5NZU - chains A and B of the 11 polymer chains in the assembly; structure by electron microscopy, 15.00 A resolution (very low resolution: no residue pairs are listed; an interface is given only as per-side residue counts).

Chain A:
Name: Coatomer subunit alpha
Source organism: Mus musculus
Reference sequence: Q8CIE6 (COPA_MOUSE); numbering as in UniProt (aligned over 1-1224)
Amino-acid sequence (1262 residues; numbered 1 to 1262; the number before each row is that of its first residue):
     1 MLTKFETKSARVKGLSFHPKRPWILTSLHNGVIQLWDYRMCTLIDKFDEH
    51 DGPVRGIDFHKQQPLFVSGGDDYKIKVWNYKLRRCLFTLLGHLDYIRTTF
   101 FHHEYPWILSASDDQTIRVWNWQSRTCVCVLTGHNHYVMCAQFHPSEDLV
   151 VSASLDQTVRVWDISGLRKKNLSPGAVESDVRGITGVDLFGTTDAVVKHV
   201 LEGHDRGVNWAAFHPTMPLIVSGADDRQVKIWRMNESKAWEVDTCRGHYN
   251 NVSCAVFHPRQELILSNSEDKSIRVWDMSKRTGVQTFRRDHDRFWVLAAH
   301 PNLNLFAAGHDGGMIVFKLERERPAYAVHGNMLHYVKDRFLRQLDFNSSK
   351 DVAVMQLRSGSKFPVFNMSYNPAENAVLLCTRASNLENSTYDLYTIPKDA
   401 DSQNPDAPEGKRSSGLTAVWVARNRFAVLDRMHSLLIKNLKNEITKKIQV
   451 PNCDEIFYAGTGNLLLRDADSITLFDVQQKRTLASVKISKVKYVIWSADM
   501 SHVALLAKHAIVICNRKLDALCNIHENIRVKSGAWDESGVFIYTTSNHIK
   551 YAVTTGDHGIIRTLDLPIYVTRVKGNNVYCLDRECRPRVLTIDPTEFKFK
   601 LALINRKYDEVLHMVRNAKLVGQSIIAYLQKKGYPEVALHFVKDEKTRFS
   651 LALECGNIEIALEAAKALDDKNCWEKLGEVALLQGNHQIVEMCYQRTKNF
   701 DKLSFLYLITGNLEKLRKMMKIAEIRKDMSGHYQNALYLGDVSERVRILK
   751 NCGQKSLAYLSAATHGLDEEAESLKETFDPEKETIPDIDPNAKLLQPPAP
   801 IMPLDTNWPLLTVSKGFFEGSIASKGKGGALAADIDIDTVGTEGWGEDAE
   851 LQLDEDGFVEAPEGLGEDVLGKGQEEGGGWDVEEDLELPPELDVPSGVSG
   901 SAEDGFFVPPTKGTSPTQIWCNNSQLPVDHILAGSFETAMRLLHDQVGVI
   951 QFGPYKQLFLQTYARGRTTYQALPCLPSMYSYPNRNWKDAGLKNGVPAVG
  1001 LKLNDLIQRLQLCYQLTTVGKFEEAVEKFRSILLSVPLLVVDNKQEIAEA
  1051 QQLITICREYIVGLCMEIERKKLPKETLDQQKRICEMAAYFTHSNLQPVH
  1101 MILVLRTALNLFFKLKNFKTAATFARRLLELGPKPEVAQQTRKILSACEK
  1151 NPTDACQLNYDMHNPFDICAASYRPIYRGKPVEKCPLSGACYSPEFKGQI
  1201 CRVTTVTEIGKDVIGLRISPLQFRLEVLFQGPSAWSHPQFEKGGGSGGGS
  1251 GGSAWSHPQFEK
Not modelled in the structure: 814-1262
Differences from the reference sequence: expression tag (1225-1262)

Chain B:
Name: Coatomer subunit beta
Source organism: Mus musculus
Reference sequence: Q9JIF7 (COPB_MOUSE); residues 16-968 here correspond to UniProt positions 1-953 (UniProt number = residue number - 15)
Amino-acid sequence (968 residues; row label = number of the first residue in the row):
     1 MHHHHHHENLYFQGHMTAAENVCYTLINVPMDSEPPSEISLKNDLEKGDV
    51 KSKTEALKKVIIMILNGEKLPGLLMTIIRFVLPLQDHTIKKLLLVFWEIV
   101 PKTTPDGRLLHEMILVCDAYRKDLQHPNEFIRGSTLRFLCKLKEAELLEP
   151 LMPAIRACLEHRHSYVRRNAVLAIYTIYRNFEHLIPDAPELIHDFLVNEK
   201 DASCKRNAFMMLIHADQDRALDYLSTCIDQVQTFGDILQLVIVELIYKVC
   251 HANPSERARFIRCIYNLLQSSSPAVKYEAAGTLVTLSSAPTAIKAAAQCY
   301 IDLIIKESDNNVKLIVLDRLVELKEHPAHERVLQDLVMDILRVLSTPDLE
   351 VRKKTLQLALDLVSSRNVEELVIVLKKEVIKTNNVSEHEDTDKYRQLLVR
   401 TLHSCSVRFPDMAANVIPVLMEFLSDSNEAAAADVLEFVREAIQRFDNLR
   451 MLIVEKMLEVFHAIKSVKIYRGALWILGEYCSTKEDIQSVMTEVRRSLGE
   501 IPIVESEIKKEAGELKPEEEITVGPVQKLVTEMGTYATQSALSSSRPTKK
   551 EEDRPPLRGFLLDGDFFVAASLATTLTKIALRYVALVQEKKKQNSFVAEA
   601 MLLMATILHLGKSSLPKKPITDDDVDRISLCLKVLSECSPLMNDIFNKEC
   651 RQSLSQMLSAKLEEEKLSQKKESEKRNVTVQPDDPISFMQLTAKNEMNCK
   701 EDQFQLSLLAAMGNTQRKEAADPLASKLNKVTQLTGFSDPVYAEAYVHVN
   751 QYDIVLDVLVVNQTSDTLQNCTLELATLGDLKLVEKPSPLTLAPHDFANI
   801 KANVKVASTENGIIFGNIVYDVSGAASDRNCVVLSDIHIDIMDYIQPATC
   851 TDAEFRQMWAEFEWENKVTVNTNMTDLNDYLQHILKSTNMKCLTPEKALS
   901 GYCGFMAANLYARSIFGEDALANVSIEKPVHQGPDAAVTGHIRIRAKSQG
   951 MALSLGDKINLSQKKTSL
Not modelled in the structure: 1-33, 564-567, 582-595, 609-623, 637-738
Differences from the reference sequence: initiating methionine (1); expression tag (2-15)

Interface between chain A and chain B:
At this resolution (15 A) residue pairs are not listed: 5 residues of chain A and 7 of chain B lie at the interface.

Overview:
Chain A and chain B form an interface of 5 and 7 residues respectively.
Here chain A is Coatomer subunit alpha and chain B is Coatomer subunit beta, both from Mus musculus. Entry
5NZU (The structure of the COPI coat linkage II) was determined by electron microscopy together with 5NZR from
the same study.
